5U16 - chains A and H of the 4 polymer chains in the assembly; structure by X-ray diffraction, 2.00 A resolution.

[Chain A]
Protein: Major histocompatibility complex class I-related gene protein
From: Homo sapiens
UniProt: Q95460 (HMR1_HUMAN); residues 1-270 here correspond to UniProt positions 23-292 (UniProt number = residue number + 22)
Chain sequence (271 residues; numbered 0 to 270; the number before each row is that of its first residue; numbering starts at 0):
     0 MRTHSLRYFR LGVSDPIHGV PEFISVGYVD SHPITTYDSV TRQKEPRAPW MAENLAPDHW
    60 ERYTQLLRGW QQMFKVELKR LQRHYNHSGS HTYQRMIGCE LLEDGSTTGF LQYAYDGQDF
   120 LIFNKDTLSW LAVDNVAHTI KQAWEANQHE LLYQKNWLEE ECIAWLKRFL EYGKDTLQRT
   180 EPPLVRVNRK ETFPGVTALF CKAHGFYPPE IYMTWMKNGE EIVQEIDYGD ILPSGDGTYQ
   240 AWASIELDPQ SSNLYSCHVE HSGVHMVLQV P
Not modelled in the structure: 190-194, 270
Construct notes: initiating methionine (0); conflict S261 (Cys283 in Q95460)
UniProt features mapped onto this chain:
  - binding site (5-(2-oxoethylideneamino)-6-(D-ribitylamino)uracil): R9, S24, K43, R94, Y152, Q153
  - binding site (5-(2-oxopropylideneamino)-6-(D-ribitylamino)uracil): R9, S24, K43, R94, Y152, Q153
  - binding site (7-hydroxy-6-methyl-8-(1-D-ribityl)lumazine): R9, S24, K43, R94, Y152, Q153
  - binding site (8-(9H-purin-6-yl)-2-oxa-8-azabicyclo[3.3.1]nona-3,6-diene-4,6-dicarbaldehyde): R9, K43, H58, R94
  - binding site (2-amino-4-oxopteridine-6-carbaldehyde): K43
  - binding site (pyridoxal): K43
  - glycosylation: N85 (N-linked (GlcNAc...) asparagine)
Cystine bridges: C98-C161, C200-C256
Covalently attached groups: 2-hydroxynaphthalene-1-carbaldehyde (7WO) linked to K43
Small-molecule neighbours: 2-hydroxynaphthalene-1-carbaldehyde (7WO): Y7, T34, H58, W59, Y62, L66, W69, W156, W164, F168
From the paper describing this entry:
  - binding site for 2-hydroxynaphthalene-1-carbaldehyde: K43, H58

[Chain H]
Protein: MAIT T-cell receptor beta chain
From: Homo sapiens
Chain sequence (245 residues; numbered 1 to 245; the number before each row is that of its first residue):
     1 NAGVTQTPKF QVLKTGQSMT LQCAQDMNHN SMYWYRQDPG MGLRLIYYSA SEGTTDKGEV
    61 PNGYNVSRLN KREFSLRLES AAPSQTSVYF CASSVWTGEG SGELFFGEGS RLTVLEDLKN
   121 VFPPEVAVFE PSEAEISHTQ KATLVCLATG FYPDHVELSW WVNGKEVHSG VCTDPQPLKE
   181 QPALNDSRYA LSSRLRVSAT FWQNPRNHFR CQVQFYGLSE NDEWTQDRAK PVTQIVSAEA
   241 WGRAD
Not modelled in the structure: 244-245
Cystine bridges: C23-C91, C146-C211
Bound ions: Na+: Y47, P61, Y64

[How chain A and chain H interact]
Contacting residue pairs - 23 pairs, chain A then chain H:
  R41(A) with G53(H)
  R61(A) with Y48(H), hydrogen bond
  Q64(A) with Y48(H); A50(H); T54(H), hydrogen bond; T55(H); D56(H)
  L65(A) with T97(H)
  R67(A) with T54(H), hydrogen bond
  G68(A) with S51(H); W96(H)
  W69(A) with T97(H), hydrogen bond (side chain-backbone); G98(H)
  Q71(A) with S51(H); W96(H)
  M72(A) with W96(H), hydrophobic; E99(H)
  N146(A) with S101(H)
  H148(A) with S101(H)
  E149(A) with G100(H); S101(H), hydrogen bond; G102(H)
  Y152(A) with G100(H)
Interface residues without a listed pair, chain A (16 interface residues in all): E60, V75, Q153
Interface residues without a listed pair, chain H (16 interface residues in all): N30, K57

[Overview]
The chain A/chain H interface involves 16 residues from each chain, with 5 hydrogen bonds. Polar contacts
include R61(A)-Y48(H), Q64(A)-T54(H) and R67(A)-T54(H). 2-hydroxynaphthalene-1-carbaldehyde is covalently
linked to K43(A). The paper reports a binding site for 2-hydroxynaphthalene-1-carbaldehyde at K43(A) and
H58(A).
Chain A is Major histocompatibility complex class I-related gene protein and chain H is MAIT T-cell receptor
beta chain, both from Homo sapiens; the structure, Structure of human MR1-2-OH-1-NA in complex with human MAIT
A-F7 TCR, was determined by X-ray diffraction together with 5U1R, 5U17, 5U2V, 5U6Q and 5U72 from the same
study.
